Entry 8P62 (electron microscopy, 3.90 A resolution); this record covers chains 2 and 6 of the 14 polymer chains in the assembly.

[Chain 2]
Protein: DNA replication licensing factor MCM2
Organism: Saccharomyces cerevisiae
Notes: EC 3.6.4.12
Reference sequence: P29469 (MCM2_YEAST); numbering as in UniProt (aligned over 1-868)
Chain sequence (868 residues; numbered 1 to 868; the number before each row is that of its first residue):
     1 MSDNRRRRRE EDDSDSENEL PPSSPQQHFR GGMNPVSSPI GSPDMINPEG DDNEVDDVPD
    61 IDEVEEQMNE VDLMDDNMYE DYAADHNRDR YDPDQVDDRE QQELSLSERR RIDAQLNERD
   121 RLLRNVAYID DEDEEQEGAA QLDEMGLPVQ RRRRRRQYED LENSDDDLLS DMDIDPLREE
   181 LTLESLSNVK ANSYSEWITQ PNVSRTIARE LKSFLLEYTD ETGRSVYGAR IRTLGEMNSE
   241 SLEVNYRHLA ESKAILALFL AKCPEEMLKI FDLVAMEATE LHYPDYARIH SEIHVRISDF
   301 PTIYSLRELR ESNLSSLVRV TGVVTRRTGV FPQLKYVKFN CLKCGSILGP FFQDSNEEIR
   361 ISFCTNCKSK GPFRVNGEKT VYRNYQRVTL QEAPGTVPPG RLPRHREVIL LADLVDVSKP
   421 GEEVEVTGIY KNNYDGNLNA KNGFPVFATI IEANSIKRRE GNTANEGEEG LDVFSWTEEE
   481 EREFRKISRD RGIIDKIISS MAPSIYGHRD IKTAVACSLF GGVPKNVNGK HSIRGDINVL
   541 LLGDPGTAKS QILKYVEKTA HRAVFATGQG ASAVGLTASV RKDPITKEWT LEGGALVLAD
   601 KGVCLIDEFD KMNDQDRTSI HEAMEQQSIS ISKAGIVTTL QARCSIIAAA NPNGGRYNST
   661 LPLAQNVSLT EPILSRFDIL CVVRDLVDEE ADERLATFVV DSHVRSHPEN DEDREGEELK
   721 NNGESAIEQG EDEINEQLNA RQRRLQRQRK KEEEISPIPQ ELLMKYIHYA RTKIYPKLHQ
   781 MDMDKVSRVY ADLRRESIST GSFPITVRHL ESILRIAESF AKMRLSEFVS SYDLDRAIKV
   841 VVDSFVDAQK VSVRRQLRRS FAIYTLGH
Not modelled in the structure: 1-178, 711-737, 868
Curated features (UniProtKB/Swiss-Prot):
  - zinc finger: Cys341 to Cys367 (C4-type)
  - motif: Ser675 to Asp678 (Arginine finger)
  - binding site (ATP): Gly543 to Ser550
  - modified residue (Phosphoserine): Ser14, Ser16, Ser23, Ser164, Ser170
Metal / ion sites: Zn2+: Cys344, Cys367
Residues lining bound ligands:
  - ATP (adenosine-5'-triphosphate), molecule 1: Ser504, Ile505, Tyr506, His508, Asp544, Pro545, Gly546, Thr547, Ala548, Lys549, Ser550, Gln551, Asp607, Asn651, Leu695, Val699
  - ATP, molecule 2: His531, Ile533, Glu625, Gln626, Arg676, Arg808, Glu811

[Chain 6]
Protein: DNA replication licensing factor MCM6
Organism: Saccharomyces cerevisiae
Notes: EC 3.6.4.12
Reference sequence: P53091 (MCM6_YEAST); numbering as in UniProt (aligned over 1-1017)
Chain sequence (1017 residues; each row starts with the number of its first residue):
     1 MSSPFPADTP SSNRPSNSSP PPSSIGAGFG SSSGLDSQIG SRLHFPSSSQ PHVSNSQTGP
    61 FVNDSTQFSS QRLQTDGSAT NDMEGNEPAR SFKSRALNHV KKVDDVTGEK VREAFEQFLE
   121 DFSVQSTDTG EVEKVYRAQI EFMKIYDLNT IYIDYQHLSM RENGALAMAI SEQYYRFLPF
   181 LQKGLRRVVR KYAPELLNTS DSLKRSEGDE GQADEDEQQD DDMNGSSLPR DSGSSAAPGN
   241 GTSAMATRSI TTSTSPEQTE RVFQISFFNL PTVHRIRDIR SEKIGSLLSI SGTVTRTSEV
   301 RPELYKASFT CDMCRAIVDN VEQSFKYTEP TFCPNPSCEN RAFWTLNVTR SRFLDWQKVR
   361 IQENANEIPT GSMPRTLDVI LRGDSVERAK PGDRCKFTGV EIVVPDVTQL GLPGVKPSST
   421 LDTRGISKTT EGLNSGVTGL RSLGVRDLTY KISFLACHVI SIGSNIGASS PDANSNNRET
   481 ELQMAANLQA NNVYQDNERD QEVFLNSLSS DEINELKEMV KDEHIYDKLV RSIAPAVFGH
   541 EAVKKGILLQ MLGGVHKSTV EGIKLRGDIN ICVVGDPSTS KSQFLKYVVG FAPRSVYTSG
   601 KASSAAGLTA AVVRDEEGGD YTIEAGALML ADNGICCIDE FDKMDISDQV AIHEAMEQQT
   661 ISIAKAGIHA TLNARTSILA AANPVGGRYN RKLSLRGNLN MTAPIMSRFD LFFVILDDCN
   721 EKIDTELASH IVDLHMKRDE AIEPPFSAEQ LRRYIKYART FKPILTKEAR SYLVEKYKEL
   781 RKDDAQGFSR SSYRITVRQL ESMIRLSEAI ARANCVDEIT PSFIAEAYDL LRQSIIRVDV
   841 DDVEMDEEFD NIESQSHAAS GNNDDNDDGT GSGVITSEPP ADIEEGQSEA TARPGTSEKK
   901 KTTVTYDKYV SMMNMIVRKI AEVDREGAEE LTAVDIVDWY LLQKENDLGS LAEYWEERRL
   961 AFKVIKRLVK DRILMEIHGT RHNLRDLENE ENENNKTVYV IHPNCEVLDQ LEPQDSS
Not modelled in the structure: 1-96, 199-259, 417-427, 464-499, 841-1017
Curated features (UniProtKB/Swiss-Prot):
  - motif: Ser707 to Asp710 (Arginine finger)
  - binding site (ATP): Gly575 to Ser582
  - modified residue: Ser78 (Phosphoserine), Ser249 (Phosphoserine), Ser372 (Phosphoserine), Thr766 (Phosphothreonine)
Metal / ion sites: Zn2+: Cys311, Cys314, Cys333, Cys338
Residues lining bound ligands:
  - ADP (adenosine-5'-diphosphate): Ala536, Val537, Phe538, Pro577, Ser578, Thr579, Ser580, Lys581, Ser582, Gln583, Asn683, Leu727, His730
  - ATP (adenosine-5'-triphosphate): Leu565, Glu657, Gln658, Arg708, Val797, Arg798, Glu801
Reported in the primary citation:
  - conformationally variable residues (loop rearrangement): Glu616 to Glu617

[Chain 2 / chain 6 interface]
Residue-residue contacts (88):
  Arg310(2) with Val300(6); Asp355(6), salt bridge
  Glu311(2) with Phe353(6), hydrogen bond (side chain-backbone); Asp355(6)
  Ser362(2) with Asp312(6), hydrogen bond
  Pro394(2) with Leu672(6), hydrophobic
  Pro399(2) with Met629(6); Asp632(6)
  Gly400(2) with Ala625(6)
  Arg401(2) with Lys390(6); Pro391(6)
  Arg404(2) with Thr297(6); Glu299(6); Glu387(6), salt bridge
  Gly421(2) with His669(6)
  Asn432(2) with Val348(6); Phe353(6)
  Tyr434(2) with Tyr327(6)
  Asn439(2) with Phe325(6); Tyr327(6)
  Asn442(2) with Arg301(6); Trp356(6)
  Gly443(2) with Phe325(6); Val407(6)
  Phe444(2) with Glu303(6); Phe325(6), hydrophobic; Trp356(6); Arg382(6)
  Pro445(2) with Glu303(6); Leu304(6), hydrogen bond (backbone-backbone); Ser324(6)
  Val446(2) with Pro302(6); Trp356(6), hydrophobic
  Phe447(2) with Pro302(6), hydrogen bond (backbone-backbone); Phe353(6), hydrophobic
  Thr449(2) with Pro302(6)
  Glu460(2) with His669(6), salt bridge
  Ser504(2) with Glu561(6), hydrogen bond
  Gly546(2) with Arg798(6)
  Ser550(2) with Gln658(6)
  Gln551(2) with Ile563(6); Lys564(6); Gln658(6)
  Lys554(2) with Gln658(6); Thr660(6)
  Lys558(2) with Glu561(6)
  Thr567(2) with Glu654(6), hydrogen bond; Ser662(6)
  Gly570(2) with Ile663(6); Ala664(6), hydrogen bond (backbone-backbone); Lys665(6)
  Ala571(2) with Ala664(6)
  Ser572(2) with Ala664(6)
  Arg581(2) with Arg614(6); Tyr621(6)
  Lys582(2) with Glu617(6), salt bridge
  Leu598(2) with His669(6)
  Glu608(2) with His653(6)
  Lys611(2) with Val650(6)
  Gly654(2) with Tyr793(6)
  Arg656(2) with Tyr793(6)
  Asn658(2) with Arg790(6)
  Thr660(2) with Arg790(6)
  Asp685(2) with Arg781(6), salt bridge
  Glu689(2) with Lys778(6), hydrogen bond (backbone-side chain); Lys782(6), salt bridge
  Asp692(2) with Arg781(6)
  Glu693(2) with Lys778(6)
  Leu695(2) with Val797(6), hydrophobic
  Ala696(2) with Tyr777(6), hydrophobic
  Val699(2) with Leu800(6), hydrophobic
  Val700(2) with Arg770(6); Leu773(6), hydrophobic
  His703(2) with Lys557(6); Leu565(6); Glu801(6), salt bridge
  Val704(2) with Arg770(6)
  Ser706(2) with Lys557(6); Ser558(6); Thr559(6)
  His707(2) with Lys557(6); Lys762(6); Pro763(6), hydrogen bond (side chain-backbone); Ile764(6)
  Pro708(2) with Lys557(6)
  Glu709(2) with Lys762(6)
  Glu752(2) with Val560(6)
  Ile755(2) with Val560(6), hydrophobic
Also at the interface, not in a pair above, chain 2 (74 interface residues in all): Ser195, Leu309, Phe363, Gly395, Arg406, Ala440, Pro503, Pro545, Tyr555, Phe565, Gln569, Gly575, Pro584, Glu592, Leu686, Val687, Glu690, Thr697, Lys751
Also at the interface, not in a pair above, chain 6 (81 interface residues in all): Ser298, Arg315, Leu346, Thr349, Arg352, Leu354, Lys358, Thr408, Leu412, Pro413, Gly619, Ile623, Leu630, Ala666, Gly667, Ala670, Asn673, Val774, Ala785, Ile804, Asp817

[Summary]
The interface between chain 2 and chain 6 involves 74 residues on one side and 81 on the other; the contacts
include 9 hydrogen bonds and 7 salt bridges. Polar pairs include Arg310(2)-Asp355(6), Arg404(2)-Glu387(6) and
Glu460(2)-His669(6). One ATP molecule is bound between chain 2 and chain 6. The paper reports conformational
variability at Glu616(6).
Chain 2 is DNA replication licensing factor MCM2 and chain 6 is DNA replication licensing factor MCM6, both
from Saccharomyces cerevisiae; the structure, S. cerevisiae ssDNA-sCMGE after DNA replication initiation, was
determined by electron microscopy, deposited together with 8P5E and 8P63.
